6LCR - chains A and B; structure by electron microscopy, 3.40 A resolution.

Chain A:
Name: Phospholipid-transporting ATPase
Source organism: Chaetomium thermophilum (strain DSM 1495 / CBS 144.50 / IMI 039719)
Notes: EC 7.6.2.1
UniProt: G0S196 (G0S196_CHATD); residues 1-1555 here = UniProt positions 1-1555
Amino-acid sequence (1555 residues; row label = number of the first residue in the row):
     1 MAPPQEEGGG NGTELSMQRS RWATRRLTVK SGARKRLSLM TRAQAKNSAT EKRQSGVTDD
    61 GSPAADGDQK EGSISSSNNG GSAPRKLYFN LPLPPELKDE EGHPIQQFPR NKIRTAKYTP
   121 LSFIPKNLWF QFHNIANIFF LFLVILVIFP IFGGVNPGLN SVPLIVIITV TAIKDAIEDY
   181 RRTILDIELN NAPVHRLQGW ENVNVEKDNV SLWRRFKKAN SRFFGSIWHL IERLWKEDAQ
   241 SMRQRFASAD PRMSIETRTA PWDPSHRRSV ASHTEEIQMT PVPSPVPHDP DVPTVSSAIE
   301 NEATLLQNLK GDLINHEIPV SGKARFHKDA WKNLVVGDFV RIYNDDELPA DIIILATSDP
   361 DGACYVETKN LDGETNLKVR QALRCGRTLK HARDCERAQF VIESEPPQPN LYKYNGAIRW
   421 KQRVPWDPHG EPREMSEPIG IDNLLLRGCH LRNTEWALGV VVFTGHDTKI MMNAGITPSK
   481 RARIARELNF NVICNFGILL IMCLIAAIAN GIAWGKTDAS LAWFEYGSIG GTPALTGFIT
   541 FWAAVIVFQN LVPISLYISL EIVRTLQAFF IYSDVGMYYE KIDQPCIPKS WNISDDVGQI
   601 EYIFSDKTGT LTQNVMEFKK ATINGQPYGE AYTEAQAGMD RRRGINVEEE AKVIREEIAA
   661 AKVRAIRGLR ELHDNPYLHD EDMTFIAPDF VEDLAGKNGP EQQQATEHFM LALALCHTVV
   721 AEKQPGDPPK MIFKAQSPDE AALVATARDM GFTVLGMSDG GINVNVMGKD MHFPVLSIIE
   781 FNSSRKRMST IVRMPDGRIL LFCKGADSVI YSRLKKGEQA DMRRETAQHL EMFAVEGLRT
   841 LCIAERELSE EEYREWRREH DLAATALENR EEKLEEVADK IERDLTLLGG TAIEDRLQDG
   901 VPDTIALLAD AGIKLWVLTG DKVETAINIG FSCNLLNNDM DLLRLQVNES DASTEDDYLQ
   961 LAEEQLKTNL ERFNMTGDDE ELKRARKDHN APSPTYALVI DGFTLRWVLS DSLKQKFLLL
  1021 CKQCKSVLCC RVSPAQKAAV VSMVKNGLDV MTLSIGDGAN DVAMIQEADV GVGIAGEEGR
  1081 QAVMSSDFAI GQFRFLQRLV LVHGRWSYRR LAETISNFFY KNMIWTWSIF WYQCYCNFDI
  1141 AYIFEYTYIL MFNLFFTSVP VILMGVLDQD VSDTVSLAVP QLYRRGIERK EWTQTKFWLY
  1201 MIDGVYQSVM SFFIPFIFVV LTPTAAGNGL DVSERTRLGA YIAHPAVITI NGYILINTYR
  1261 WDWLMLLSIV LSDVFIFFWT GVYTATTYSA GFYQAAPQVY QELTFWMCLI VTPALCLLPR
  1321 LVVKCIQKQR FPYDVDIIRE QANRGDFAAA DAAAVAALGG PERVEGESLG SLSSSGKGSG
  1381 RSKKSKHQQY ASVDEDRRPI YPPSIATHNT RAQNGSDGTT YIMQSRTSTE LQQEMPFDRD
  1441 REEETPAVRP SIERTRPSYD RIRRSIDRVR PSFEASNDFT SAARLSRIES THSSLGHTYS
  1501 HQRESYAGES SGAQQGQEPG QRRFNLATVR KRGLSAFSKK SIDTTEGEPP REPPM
Disordered / not traced: 1-157, 185-190, 198-320, 417-439, 475-477, 1357-1555
UniProt features mapped onto this chain:
  - active site: Asp-606 (4-aspartylphosphate intermediate)
  - binding site (ATP): Asp-606, Lys-607, Thr-608, Glu-740, Phe-781, Ser-783, Lys-786, Lys-804, Arg-839, Thr-840, Thr-919, Gly-920, Asp-921, Arg-1031, Lys-1037, Asn-1060, Asp-1061
  - binding site (Mg(2+)): Asp-606, Thr-608, Asp-1057, Asp-1061
  - binding site (a 1,2-diacyl-sn-glycero-3-phospho-L-serine): Arg-1320
  - site: Ile-554 (Involved in the release of the transported lipid into the cytosolic leaflet)
Bound ions: Mg2+: Asp-606 (together with AMP-PCP)
Residues lining bound ligands:
  - AMP-PCP (ACP; phosphomethylphosphonic acid adenylate ester): Asp-606, Lys-607, Thr-608, Ser-737, Asp-739, Glu-740, Phe-781, Lys-786, Arg-787, Met-788, Lys-804, Gly-805, Arg-839, Leu-841, Leu-918, Thr-919, Gly-920, Asp-921, Lys-1037, Asn-1060, Glu-1078
  - phosphatidyl serine (P5S; O-[(R)-{[(2R)-2,3-bis(octadecanoyloxy)propyl]oxy}(hydroxy)phosphoryl]-L-serine): Arg-1109, Glu-1113, Lys-1196, Leu-1199, Tyr-1200, Asp-1203, Tyr-1206, Ile-1256, Asn-1257, Tyr-1259, Pro-1319, Arg-1320, Val-1323, Lys-1324, Gln-1327, Tyr-1333
From the paper describing this entry:
  - conformationally variable residues (order/disorder transition): Ser-122 to Asn-134, Leu-185 to Ala-192, Gln-549, Asn-550

Chain B:
Name: Cdc50
Source organism: Chaetomium thermophilum (strain DSM 1495 / CBS 144.50 / IMI 039719)
UniProt: G0SDN0 (G0SDN0_CHATD); residue numbers follow UniProt; this construct covers 1-407
Amino-acid sequence (407 residues; numbered 1 to 407; the number before each row is that of its first residue):
     1 MAPRRRRGAG QDGSDDGRSD SDAPKNRPPN TAFRQQRMRA WQCVLTPKLI VTVFSILAAI
    61 YLGFGAWLTY LAHTVRDLKI DYTDCLTSAP KDDFETIPQN HITAHFSAKD STFDPYKAQW
   121 KTTEREVQVA NYTDNRQFCI VRFNIPEDLQ PTISFFYYLE NFYQNHRRYV NSFNAKQLLG
   181 DAVDGKTIND STCDPITHDP KGTGKIVYPC GLVANSIFND TFSSPLALAV RNSSDSSRPY
   241 NMTTKGIAWP GLKDLYGKTS YSLDQIVPPP NWERRYKYGY QENNPPPDLK TDELFQNWMM
   301 LAAAPNFYKL YQKNDTHPML AGQYEIEIES NFDVTVYKGR KAFVITTLST MGSRNIWPGI
   361 IFLIVGGICL VLDIYFILSF FIWRPRKLGD PSYLSWNQPS APGGHSS
Disordered / not traced: 1-22, 399-407
UniProt features mapped onto this chain:
  - glycosylation (N-linked (GlcNAc...) asparagine): Asn-131, Asn-189, Asn-219, Asn-232, Asn-241, Asn-314
Covalently attached groups: N-acetylglucosamine (NAG) linked to Asn-189, Asn-241, Asn-314

Interface between chain A and chain B:
Contacting residue pairs (168; chain A residue first):
  Asp-518(A) / Val-336(B)
  Asp-518(A) / Tyr-337(B)
  Asp-518(A) / Lys-338(B)  salt bridge
  Ala-519(A) / Tyr-337(B)
  Ser-520(A) / Asn-161(B)
  Ser-520(A) / Phe-162(B)
  Ser-520(A) / Tyr-163(B)  hydrogen bond (side chain-backbone)
  Ser-520(A) / Tyr-337(B)
  Leu-521(A) / His-166(B)
  Trp-523(A) / Val-336(B)  hydrophobic
  Phe-524(A) / Phe-162(B)  hydrophobic
  Phe-524(A) / Leu-212(B)
  Phe-524(A) / Ser-216(B)
  Phe-524(A) / Phe-332(B)  hydrophobic
  Phe-524(A) / Tyr-337(B)  hydrophobic
  Glu-525(A) / Tyr-163(B)
  Glu-525(A) / His-166(B)
  Glu-525(A) / Tyr-169(B)
  Tyr-526(A) / Arg-168(B)  hydrogen bond (backbone-side chain)
  Tyr-526(A) / Pro-195(B)  hydrophobic
  Tyr-526(A) / Ile-196(B)  hydrophobic
  Tyr-526(A) / Asn-215(B)
  Tyr-526(A) / Pro-270(B)
  Gly-527(A) / Arg-168(B)
  Ser-528(A) / Arg-168(B)  hydrogen bond (backbone-side chain)
  Ile-529(A) / Arg-167(B)
  Thr-540(A) / Arg-167(B)
  Phe-569(A) / Arg-34(B)
  Phe-570(A) / Phe-33(B)  hydrophobic
  Phe-570(A) / Gln-36(B)
  Ser-573(A) / Pro-28(B)
  Ser-573(A) / Arg-34(B)  hydrogen bond (side chain-backbone)
  Ser-573(A) / Gln-35(B)
  Asp-574(A) / Pro-28(B)
  Asp-574(A) / Gln-35(B)
  Val-575(A) / Arg-27(B)
  Val-575(A) / Pro-28(B)
  Val-575(A) / Gln-35(B)  hydrogen bond (backbone-side chain)
  Tyr-578(A) / Arg-27(B)
  Glu-580(A) / Arg-27(B)  salt bridge
  Asp-583(A) / Pro-24(B)
  Asp-583(A) / Asn-26(B)
  Pro-585(A) / Asn-26(B)
  Trp-1106(A) / Gln-36(B)
  Arg-1110(A) / Gln-36(B)
  Tyr-1132(A) / Asn-165(B)  hydrogen bond
  Tyr-1132(A) / Ala-303(B)  hydrogen bond (side chain-backbone)
  Tyr-1135(A) / Tyr-163(B)
  Tyr-1135(A) / Asn-165(B)  hydrogen bond (backbone-side chain)
  Tyr-1135(A) / Pro-305(B)
  Cys-1136(A) / Asn-165(B)
  Cys-1136(A) / His-166(B)
  Asn-1137(A) / His-166(B)
  Asp-1139(A) / His-166(B)  salt bridge
  Asp-1139(A) / Arg-167(B)  salt bridge
  Ile-1140(A) / Arg-167(B)
  Gln-1169(A) / Gln-42(B)
  Asp-1170(A) / Gln-42(B)
  Val-1171(A) / Gln-42(B)
  Val-1179(A) / Trp-396(B)  hydrophobic
  Gln-1181(A) / Trp-396(B)
  Leu-1182(A) / Trp-396(B)  hydrophobic
  Ile-1214(A) / Ile-361(B)  hydrophobic
  Ile-1217(A) / Asn-355(B)  hydrogen bond (backbone-side chain)
  Ile-1217(A) / Trp-357(B)  hydrophobic
  Ile-1217(A) / Ile-361(B)  hydrophobic
  Phe-1218(A) / Asn-355(B)  hydrogen bond (backbone-side chain)
  Phe-1218(A) / Pro-358(B)  hydrophobic
  Val-1220(A) / Ala-304(B)  hydrophobic
  Thr-1222(A) / Tyr-308(B)
  Thr-1222(A) / Asn-355(B)
  Pro-1223(A) / Phe-156(B)  hydrophobic
  Pro-1223(A) / Tyr-308(B)  hydrophobic
  Pro-1223(A) / Thr-346(B)
  Pro-1223(A) / Ser-353(B)
  Thr-1224(A) / Phe-156(B)
  Thr-1224(A) / Leu-348(B)
  Thr-1224(A) / Gly-352(B)
  Thr-1224(A) / Ser-353(B)
  Ala-1225(A) / Met-351(B)
  Ala-1225(A) / Gly-352(B)
  Ala-1225(A) / Ser-353(B)
  Gly-1227(A) / Ser-349(B)
  Gly-1227(A) / Thr-350(B)
  Gly-1227(A) / Gly-352(B)
  Asn-1228(A) / Trp-249(B)
  Asn-1228(A) / Leu-348(B)
  Gly-1229(A) / Leu-348(B)
  Leu-1230(A) / Gly-246(B)
  Leu-1230(A) / Ile-247(B)
  Leu-1230(A) / Ala-248(B)
  Leu-1230(A) / Trp-249(B)
  Asp-1231(A) / Trp-249(B)  hydrogen bond (backbone-side chain)
  Asp-1231(A) / Asn-297(B)
  Asp-1231(A) / Leu-310(B)
  Ser-1233(A) / Ala-303(B)
  Glu-1234(A) / Met-300(B)
  Glu-1234(A) / Leu-301(B)
  Glu-1234(A) / Ala-303(B)
  Arg-1235(A) / Leu-301(B)  hydrogen bond (backbone-backbone)
  Arg-1235(A) / Ala-302(B)
  Arg-1235(A) / Ala-303(B)
  Leu-1238(A) / Ala-303(B)  hydrophobic
  Tyr-1259(A) / Gln-42(B)
  Tyr-1259(A) / Cys-43(B)  hydrogen bond (backbone-backbone)
  Arg-1260(A) / Met-38(B)  hydrogen bond (side chain-backbone)
  Arg-1260(A) / Ala-40(B)
  Arg-1260(A) / Gln-42(B)
  Trp-1261(A) / Ala-40(B)
  Trp-1261(A) / Trp-41(B)  hydrogen bond (backbone-backbone)
  Trp-1261(A) / Cys-43(B)
  Asp-1262(A) / Met-38(B)
  Asp-1262(A) / Arg-39(B)
  Asp-1262(A) / Ala-40(B)
  Trp-1263(A) / Met-38(B)  hydrophobic
  Trp-1263(A) / Arg-39(B)  hydrogen bond (backbone-backbone)
  Leu-1264(A) / Phe-33(B)  hydrophobic
  Leu-1264(A) / Met-38(B)  hydrophobic
  Ala-1290(A) / Leu-255(B)
  Tyr-1293(A) / Gly-251(B)
  Tyr-1293(A) / Asp-254(B)
  Gln-1294(A) / Gly-251(B)
  Gln-1298(A) / Trp-249(B)
  Glu-1302(A) / Trp-249(B)
  Leu-1303(A) / Trp-67(B)  hydrophobic
  Leu-1303(A) / Leu-68(B)  hydrophobic
  Leu-1303(A) / Thr-350(B)
  Thr-1304(A) / Met-351(B)
  Met-1307(A) / Phe-64(B)  hydrophobic
  Met-1307(A) / Leu-68(B)  hydrophobic
  Met-1307(A) / Phe-362(B)
  Ile-1310(A) / Tyr-61(B)  hydrogen bond (backbone-side chain)
  Ile-1310(A) / Phe-362(B)  hydrophobic
  Val-1311(A) / Phe-362(B)  hydrophobic
  Ala-1314(A) / Tyr-61(B)
  Leu-1315(A) / Val-365(B)  hydrophobic
  Leu-1318(A) / Ile-368(B)  hydrophobic
  Leu-1318(A) / Cys-369(B)  hydrophobic
  Val-1322(A) / Leu-372(B)  hydrophobic
  Cys-1325(A) / Leu-45(B)  hydrophobic
  Cys-1325(A) / Ile-50(B)  hydrophobic
  Cys-1325(A) / Phe-376(B)  hydrophobic
  Ile-1326(A) / Phe-376(B)  hydrophobic
  Gln-1329(A) / Leu-45(B)
  Gln-1329(A) / Pro-47(B)
  Gln-1329(A) / Ile-50(B)
  Gln-1329(A) / Phe-380(B)
  Gln-1329(A) / Arg-386(B)
  Arg-1330(A) / Tyr-375(B)
  Pro-1332(A) / Arg-386(B)
  Asp-1334(A) / Tyr-393(B)
  Asp-1334(A) / Leu-394(B)
  Asp-1334(A) / Ser-395(B)  hydrogen bond
  Asp-1334(A) / Trp-396(B)
  Ile-1337(A) / Arg-386(B)
  Ile-1337(A) / Gly-389(B)
  Ile-1337(A) / Asp-390(B)
  Ile-1337(A) / Tyr-393(B)  hydrophobic
  Ile-1337(A) / Leu-394(B)  hydrophobic
  Ile-1338(A) / Leu-394(B)  hydrophobic
  Arg-1339(A) / Gln-42(B)  hydrogen bond
  Arg-1339(A) / Cys-43(B)  hydrogen bond (side chain-backbone)
  Arg-1339(A) / Val-44(B)
  Glu-1340(A) / Arg-386(B)  salt bridge
  Glu-1340(A) / Gly-389(B)  hydrogen bond (side chain-backbone)
  Gln-1341(A) / Gly-389(B)  hydrogen bond (side chain-backbone)
  Asn-1343(A) / Val-44(B)
  Arg-1344(A) / Leu-388(B)  hydrogen bond (side chain-backbone)
Other interface residues (no listed pair), chain A (100 interface residues in all): Ala-543, His-1103, Ala-1141, Val-1166, Leu-1167, Leu-1221, Ala-1226, Val-1232, Arg-1237, Thr-1287, Leu-1321, Lys-1324, Lys-1328, Tyr-1333, Asp-1336
Other interface residues (no listed pair), chain B (100 interface residues in all): Lys-25, Asn-30, Thr-46, Phe-54, Leu-57, Leu-71, Val-170, Pro-250, Leu-252, Asn-271, Asn-306, Lys-309, Lys-313, Arg-354, Lys-387, Pro-391

In short:
Chain A and chain B each contribute 100 residues to their interface; the contacts include 23 hydrogen bonds
and 5 salt bridges. Polar contacts include Asp-518(A)/Lys-338(B), Glu-580(A)/Arg-27(B) and
Asp-1139(A)/His-166(B). Bound to chain A: AMP-PCP and phosphatidyl serine. Covalently linked
N-acetylglucosamine: at Asn-189(B), Asn-241(B) and Asn-314(B). The paper reports conformational variability at
Ser-122(A), Leu-185(A) and Gln-549(A) among others.
Chain A is Phospholipid-transporting ATPase and chain B is Cdc50, both from Chaetomium thermophilum (strain
DSM 1495 / CBS 144.50 / IMI 039719); the structure, Cryo-EM structure of Dnf1 from Chaetomium thermophilum in
the E1-ATP state, was determined by electron microscopy together with 6LCP from the same study.
